PDB entry 4L6T | X-ray diffraction, 1.86 A resolution | chains A and F of the 6 polymer chains in the assembly

# Chain A
Name: ECXA
Organism: Escherichia coli
Notes: EC 3.4.24.-
Reference sequence: Q8GAV4 (Q8GAV4_ECOLX); aligned to UniProt positions 21-284 over residues 21-284 (the alignment contains insertions or deletions, so no single offset holds)
Sequence (266 residues; row label = number of the first residue in the row):
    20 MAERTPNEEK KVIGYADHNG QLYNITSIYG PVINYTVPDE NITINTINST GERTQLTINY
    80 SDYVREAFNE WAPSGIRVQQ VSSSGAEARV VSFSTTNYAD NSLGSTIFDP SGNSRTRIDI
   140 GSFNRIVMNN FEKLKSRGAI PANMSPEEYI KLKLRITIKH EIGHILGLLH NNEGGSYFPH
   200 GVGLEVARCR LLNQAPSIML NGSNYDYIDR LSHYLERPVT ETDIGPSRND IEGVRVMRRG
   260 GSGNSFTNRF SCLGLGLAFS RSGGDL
Not modelled in the structure: 20, 68-71, 103-107, 279-285
Differences from the reference sequence: initiating methionine (20)
Cystine bridges: Cys208-Cys271
Ion coordination: Zn2+: His179, His183, His189
What the authors report for this chain:
  - Zn2+ coordination: His189
  - catalytic residues: Glu180 (proposed by the authors, not directly observed)

# Chain F
Name: ECXB
Organism: Escherichia coli
Reference sequence: Q8GAV3 (Q8GAV3_ECOLX); residue numbers follow UniProt; this construct covers 23-125
Sequence (112 residues; numbered 22 to 133; the number before each row is that of its first residue):
    22 MTPQNITDLC NEYQNTMIYS LNKEIATYTE SLAGKREMVI ISFSNGATFQ VEVPGSQHLE
    82 SQKRPLERMK DTLRAAYFTG IKISKLCAWT NKSPNSIAAI ELSNLEHHHH HH
Not modelled in the structure: 127-133
Differences from the reference sequence: initiating methionine (22); expression tag (126-133)
Cystine bridges: Cys31-Cys108

# Interface between chain A and chain F
Residue-residue contacts (6):
  Phe265(A) with Tyr98(F); Phe99(F); Thr100(F)
  Thr266(A) with Gly101(F)
  Leu272(A) with Phe99(F)
  Leu276(A) with Ala96(F), hydrophobic
Interface residues without a listed pair, chain A (6 interface residues in all): Phe269, Gly273

# In short
Chain A and chain F form an interface of 6 and 5 residues respectively. His179(A), His183(A) and His189(A)
form the Zn2+ site. From the paper: the catalytic residue Glu180(A); Zn2+ coordination by His189(A).
Here chain A is ECXA and chain F is ECXB, both from Escherichia coli. Entry 4L6T (GM1 bound form of the ECX
AB5 holotoxin) was determined by X-ray diffraction (same publication as 4L63).
